4LQT - chain A; structure by X-ray diffraction, 1.10 A resolution.

Chain A:
Protein: Green fluorescent protein
Organism: Aequorea victoria
UniProt: P42212 (GFP_AEQVI); aligned to UniProt positions 2-238 over residues 2-238
Chain sequence (246 residues; numbered -9 to 238; 2 numbers in that range are skipped by the numbering (no residue carries them; nothing is unmodelled there); the number before each row is that of its first residue; numbers below 1 keep their minus sign (Met-9 is residue -9)):
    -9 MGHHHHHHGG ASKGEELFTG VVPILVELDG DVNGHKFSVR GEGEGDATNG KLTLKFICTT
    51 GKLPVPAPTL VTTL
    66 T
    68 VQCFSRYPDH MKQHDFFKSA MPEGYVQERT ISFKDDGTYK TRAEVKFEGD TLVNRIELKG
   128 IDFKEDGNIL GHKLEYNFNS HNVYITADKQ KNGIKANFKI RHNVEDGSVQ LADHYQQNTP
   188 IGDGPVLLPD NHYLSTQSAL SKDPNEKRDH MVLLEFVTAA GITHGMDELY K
Unresolved in the structure: -9 to 0, 233-238
Covalent attachments: covalent link Leu64-Thr66; covalent link Thr66-Val68
Modified residues: Thr66 ({2-[(1R,2R)-1-amino-2-hydroxypropyl]-4-(4-hydroxybenzylidene)-5-oxo-4,5-dihydro-1H-imidazol-1-yl}acetic acid; CRO)
Construct notes: expression tag (-9 to 1); engineered mutation Arg30 (Ser in P42212), Asn39 (Tyr in P42212), Ala57 (Trp in P42212), Ser99 (Phe in P42212), Thr105 (Asn in P42212), Phe145 (Tyr in P42212), Thr153 (Met in P42212), Ala163 (Val in P42212), Val171 (Ile in P42212); chromophore (66, 66, 66)

Overview:
Chain A is Green fluorescent protein (Aequorea victoria); the structure, 1.10A resolution crystal structure of
a superfolder green fluorescent protein (W57A) mutant, was determined by X-ray diffraction together with 4LQU
from the same study.
